PDB entry 8HDF | X-ray diffraction, 2.24 A resolution | chain A

== Chain A ==
Molecule: Long-chain-fatty-acid--AMP ligase FadD23
Organism: Mycobacterium tuberculosis (strain ATCC 25618 / H37Rv)
Notes: EC 6.2.1.57
UniProt: P9WQ47 (FAA23_MYCTU); residue numbers follow UniProt; this construct covers 1-584
Chain sequence (605 residues; row label = number of the first residue in the row; numbers below 1 keep their minus sign (Met-20 is residue -20)):
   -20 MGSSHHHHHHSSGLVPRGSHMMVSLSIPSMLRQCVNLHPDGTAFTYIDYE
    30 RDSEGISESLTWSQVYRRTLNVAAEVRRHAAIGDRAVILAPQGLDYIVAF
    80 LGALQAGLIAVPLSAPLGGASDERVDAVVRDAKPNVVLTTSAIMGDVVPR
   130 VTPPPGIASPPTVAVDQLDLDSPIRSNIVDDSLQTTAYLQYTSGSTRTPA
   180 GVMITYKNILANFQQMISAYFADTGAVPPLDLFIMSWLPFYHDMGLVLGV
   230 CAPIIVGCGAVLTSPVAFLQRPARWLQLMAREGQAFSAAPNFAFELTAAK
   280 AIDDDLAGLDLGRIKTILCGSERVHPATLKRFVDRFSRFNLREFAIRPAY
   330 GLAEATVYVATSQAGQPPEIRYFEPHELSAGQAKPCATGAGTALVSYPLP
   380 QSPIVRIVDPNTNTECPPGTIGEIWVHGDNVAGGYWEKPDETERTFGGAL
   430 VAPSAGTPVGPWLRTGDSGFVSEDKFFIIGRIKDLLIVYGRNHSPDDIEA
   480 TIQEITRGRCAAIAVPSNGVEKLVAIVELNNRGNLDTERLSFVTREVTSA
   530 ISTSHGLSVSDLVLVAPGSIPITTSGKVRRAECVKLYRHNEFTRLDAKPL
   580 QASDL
Not modelled in the structure: -20 to 3, 96-100, 124-137, 154-159, 172-176, 512-514, 576-584
Differences from the reference sequence: initiating methionine (-20); expression tag (-19 to 0)
Residues lining bound ligands: AMP-PNP (ANP; phosphoaminophosphonic acid-adenylate ester): His221, Asp222, Cys298, Gly299, Ser300, Glu301, Arg302, Val303, Ala328, Tyr329, Gly330, Leu331, Ala332, Glu333, Tyr376, Thr444, Asp446, Ile457, Arg460, Lys556
From the paper describing this entry:
  - binding site for AMP-PNP: His221, Ser300, Ala328, Ala332, Tyr376, Asp446, Arg460
  - binding site for palmitic acid: His221
  - mutagenesis - H221A: decreased catalytic activity
  - catalytic residues: His221 (proposed by the authors, not directly observed)
  - mutagenesis - F192S, M195S, F265S, S300A, D446A: abolished expression

== Summary ==
Ligands of chain A: AMP-PNP. The paper reports the catalytic residue His221; F192S, M195S and F265S, among
others, abolish expression; 6 substitutions were tested in all.
Chain A is Long-chain-fatty-acid--AMP ligase FadD23 (Mycobacterium tuberculosis (strain ATCC 25618 / H37Rv));
the structure, Full length crystal structure of mycobacterium tuberculosis FadD23 in complex with ANP and PLM,
was determined by X-ray diffraction, deposited together with 8HCZ and 8HD4.
